4LXL - chains A and D; structure by X-ray diffraction, 1.87 A resolution.

[Chain A]
Name: Lysine-specific demethylase 4B
Source organism: Homo sapiens
Notes: EC 1.14.11.-; fragment: Catalytic domain
UniProtKB: O94953 (KDM4B_HUMAN); residues 1-348 here = UniProt positions 1-348
Amino-acid sequence (368 residues; numbered -19 to 348; the number before each row is that of its first residue; numbers below 1 keep their minus sign (Met-19 is residue -19)):
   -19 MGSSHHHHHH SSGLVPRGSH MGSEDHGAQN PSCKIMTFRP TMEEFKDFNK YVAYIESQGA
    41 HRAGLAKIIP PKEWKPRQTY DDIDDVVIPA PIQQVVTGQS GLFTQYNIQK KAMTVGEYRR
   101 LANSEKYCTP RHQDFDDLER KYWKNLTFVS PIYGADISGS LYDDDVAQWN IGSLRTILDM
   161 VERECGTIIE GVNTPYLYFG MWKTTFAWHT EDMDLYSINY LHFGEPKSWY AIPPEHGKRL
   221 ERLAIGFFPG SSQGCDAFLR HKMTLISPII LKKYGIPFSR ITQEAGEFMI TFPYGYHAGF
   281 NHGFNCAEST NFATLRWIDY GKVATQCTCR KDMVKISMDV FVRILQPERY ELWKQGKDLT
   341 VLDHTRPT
Disordered / not traced: -19 to 8, 338-348
Differences from the reference sequence: expression tag (-19 to 0)
Metal / ion sites: Ni2+: His189, Glu191, His277 (together with pyridine-2,4-dicarboxylic acid); Zn2+: Cys235, His241, Cys307, Cys309
Residues lining bound ligands: pyridine-2,4-dicarboxylic acid (PD2): Tyr133, Tyr178, Phe186, His189, Glu191, Asn199, Lys207, Trp209, Lys242, His277
Swiss-Prot annotation at these positions:
  - binding site (2-oxoglutarate): Tyr133, Asn199, Lys207, Lys242
  - binding site (Fe cation): His189, Glu191, His277
  - binding site (Zn(2+)): Cys235, His241, Cys307, Cys309
  - natural variant: Leu220 (L220P: In MRD65), Arg222 (R222W: In MRD65)
  - mutagenesis: His189 to Glu191 (Abolishes lysine-specific histone demethylase activity)

[Chain D]
Name: H3 peptide
Amino-acid sequence (8 residues; each row starts with the number of its first residue):
     7 ARKSTGGK
Modified / non-standard residues: Lys9 (n-trimethyllysine; M3L)

[How chain A and chain D interact]
Contacting residue pairs (36; chain A residue first):
  Ile72(A) - Thr11(D)
  Gln74(A) - Thr11(D)
  Gln85(A) - Gly13(D)
  Tyr86(A) - Gly13(D)
  Tyr86(A) - Lys14(D)
  Asn87(A) - Thr11(D)  hydrogen bond (side chain-backbone)
  Asn87(A) - Gly12(D)  hydrogen bond (side chain-backbone)
  Asn87(A) - Gly13(D)  hydrogen bond (backbone-backbone)
  Ala135(A) - Thr11(D)
  Asp136(A) - Arg8(D)  hydrogen bond (backbone-side chain)
  Asp136(A) - Ser10(D)
  Asp136(A) - Thr11(D)  hydrogen bond (side chain-backbone)
  Ile169(A) - Ala7(D)
  Glu170(A) - Arg8(D)
  Glu170(A) - Lys9(D)  hydrogen bond (backbone-backbone)
  Gly171(A) - Lys9(D)
  Val172(A) - Lys9(D)
  Tyr176(A) - Arg8(D)  hydrogen bond
  Tyr176(A) - Lys9(D)  hydrogen bond (side chain-backbone)
  Tyr178(A) - Lys9(D)
  Tyr178(A) - Thr11(D)
  Glu191(A) - Lys9(D)
  Asp192(A) - Lys9(D)
  His241(A) - Gly12(D)
  His241(A) - Gly13(D)  hydrogen bond (backbone-backbone)
  Lys242(A) - Ser10(D)  hydrogen bond (side chain-backbone)
  Lys242(A) - Thr11(D)
  Lys242(A) - Gly13(D)
  Met243(A) - Gly13(D)
  Ser289(A) - Lys9(D)
  Thr290(A) - Lys9(D)
  Asn291(A) - Lys9(D)
  Asp312(A) - Ala7(D)
  Met313(A) - Ala7(D)
  Val314(A) - Arg8(D)
  Val314(A) - Lys9(D)
Interface residues without a listed pair, chain A (28 interface residues in all): Thr185, Ser197, Asn199, Arg310

[Overview]
28 residues of chain A face 8 of chain D across their interface, with 10 hydrogen bonds. Polar contacts
include Asn87(A)-Thr11(D), Asn87(A)-Gly12(D) and Asp136(A)-Arg8(D). Ligands of chain A:
pyridine-2,4-dicarboxylic acid.
Chain A is Lysine-specific demethylase 4B (Homo sapiens) and chain D is H3 peptide; the structure, Crystal
structure of JMJD2B complexed with pyridine-2,4-dicarboxylic acid and H3K9me3, was determined by X-ray
diffraction.
